Entry 9KVD (electron microscopy, 3.44 A resolution); this record covers chains E and G of the 7 polymer chains in the assembly.

Chain E:
Protein: The heavy chain of 3G5
Organism: Macaca mulatta
Sequence (120 residues; each row starts with the number of its first residue):
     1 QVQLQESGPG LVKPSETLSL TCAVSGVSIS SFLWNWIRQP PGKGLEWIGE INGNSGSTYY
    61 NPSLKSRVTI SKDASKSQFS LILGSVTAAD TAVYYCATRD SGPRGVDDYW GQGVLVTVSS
Disordered / not traced: 1, 25-26, 87-88
Cystine bridges: C22-C96

Chain G:
Protein: The light chain of 3G5
Organism: Macaca mulatta
Sequence (113 residues; row label = number of the first residue in the row):
   121 DIVMTQIPLS LPVTPGEPAS ISCRSSQTLL HSGSAHTSLD WYLQKPGQSP QLLIYMVSNR
   181 ASGVPDRFSG SGSGTDFTLK ISRVEAEDVG VYYCMQSVDF PYSFGQGTKV EIK
Disordered / not traced: 148-155
Cystine bridges: C143-C214

How chain E and chain G interact:
Pairs across the interface - 21 pairs, chain E then chain G:
  I37(E) - F224(G)  hydrophobic
  Q39(E) - Q164(G)  hydrogen bond
  L45(E) - Q164(G)
  L45(E) - P170(G)  hydrophobic
  L45(E) - F224(G)  hydrophobic
  W47(E) - F220(G)
  W47(E) - P221(G)  hydrophobic
  W47(E) - Y222(G)
  Y95(E) - Q168(G)
  Y95(E) - S169(G)
  R99(E) - D160(G)  salt bridge
  R99(E) - Y162(G)
  R99(E) - L172(G)
  R99(E) - Y175(G)
  V106(E) - L172(G)  hydrophobic
  V106(E) - Y175(G)  hydrophobic
  V106(E) - S182(G)  hydrogen bond (backbone-side chain)
  D108(E) - L172(G)
  W110(E) - Y162(G)
  W110(E) - P170(G)  hydrophobic
  G111(E) - S169(G)
Interface residues without a listed pair, chain E (14 interface residues in all): N35, G44, E46, P62
Interface residues without a listed pair, chain G (16 interface residues in all): A181, Y213, G225

Summary:
14 residues of chain E face 16 of chain G across their interface; the contacts include 2 hydrogen bonds and 1
salt bridge. Polar contacts include R99(E)-D160(G), Q39(E)-Q164(G) and V106(E)-S182(G).
Here chain E is the heavy chain of 3G5 and chain G is the light chain of 3G5, both from Macaca mulatta. Entry
9KVD (Cryo-EM structure of SARS-CoV-2 prototype spike protein in complex with triple-nAb 3G5, 4H5 and 4C11)
was determined by electron microscopy.
